Entry 1XNR (X-ray diffraction, 3.10 A resolution); this record covers chains A and D of the 23 polymer chains in the assembly.

== Chain A ==
Molecule: 16S Ribosomal RNA
Source organism: Thermus thermophilus
Sequence (1522 nucleotides; numbered 0 to 1544 plus 19 insertion-coded residues; 42 numbers in that range are skipped by the numbering (no residue carries them; nothing is unmodelled there); the number before each row is that of its first residue; a row labelled like 190A-190L holds insertion residues (190A, then the next letters in order); numbering starts at 0):
     0 UUUGUUGGAGAGUUUGAUCCUGGCUCAGGGUGAACGCUGGCGGCGUGCCU
    50 AAGACAUGCAAGUCGUGCGGG
    73 CCGCGGGGUUUU
    88 ACUCCG
    95 UGGUC
   101 AGCGGCGGACGGGUGAGUAACGCGUGGGU
  129A G
   130 ACCUACCCGGAAGAGGGGGACAACCCGGGGAAACUCGGGCUAAUCCCCCA
   180 UGUGGACCCGC
190A-190L CCCUUGGGGUGU
   191 GUCCAAAGGGCUUU
   216 GCCCGCUUCCGGAUGGGCCCGCGUCCCAUCAGCUAGUUGGUGGGGUAAUG
   266 GCCCACCAAGGCGACGACGGGUAGCCGGUCUGAGAGGAUGGCCGGCCACA
   316 GGGGCACUGAGACACGGGCCCCACUCCUACGGGAGGCAGCAGUUAGGAAU
   366 CUUCCGCAAUGGGCGCAAGCCUGACGGAGCGACGCCGCUUGGAGGAAGAA
   416 GCCCUUCGGGGUGUAAACUCCUGAA
   442 CCCGGGACGAAACCCCCGACGA
   474 GGGGACUGACGGUACCGGG
   494 GUAAUAGCGCCGGCCAACUCCGUGCCAGCAGCCGCGGUAAUACGGAGGGC
   544 GCGAGCGUUACCCGGAUUCACUGGGCGUAAAGGGCGUGUAGGCGGCCUGG
   594 GGCGUCCCAUGUGAAAGACCACGGCUCAACCGUGGGGGAGCGUGGGAUAC
   644 GCUCAGGCUAGACGGUGGGAGAGGGUGGUGGAAUUCCCGGAGUAGCGGUG
   694 AAAUGCGCAGAUACCGGGAGGAACGCCGAUGGCGAAGGCAGCCACCUGGU
   744 CCACCCGUGACGCUGAGGCGCGAAAGCGUGGGGAGCAAACCGGAUUAGAU
   794 ACCCGGGUAGUCCACGCCCUAAACGAUGCGCGCUAGGUCUCUGGGUCU
   848 CCUGGGGGCCGAAGCUAACGCGUUAAGCGCGCCGCCUGGGGAGUACGGCC
   898 GCAAGGCUGAAACUCAAAGGAAUUGACGGGGGCCCGCACAAGCGGUGGAG
   948 CAUGUGGUUUAAUUCGAAGCAACGCGAAGAACCUUACCAGGCCUUGACAU
   998 GCUAG
 1002A G
  1003 GAACCCGGGUGAAAGCCUGGGGUGCCCCG
1031A-1031D CGAG
  1032 GGGAGCCCUAGCACAGGUGCUGCAUGGCCGUCGUCAGCUCGUGCCGUGAG
  1082 GUGUUGGGUUAAGUCCCGCAACGAGCGCAACCCCCGCCGUUAGUUGCCAG
  1132 CGGUUCGGCCGGGCACUCUAACGGGACUGCCCGCGAAA
  1171 GCGGGAGGAAGGAGGGGACGACGUCUGGUCAGCAUGGCCCUUACGGCCUG
  1221 GGCGACACACGUGCUACAAUGCCCACUACAAAGCGAUGCCACCCGGCAAC
  1271 GGGGAGCUAAUCGCAAAAAGGUGGGCCCAGUUCGGAUUGGGGUCUGCAAC
  1321 CCGACCCCAUGAAGCCGGAAUCGCUAGUAAUCGCGGAUCAGC
 1362A C
  1363 AUGCCGCGGUGAAUACGUUCCCGGGCCUUGUACACACCGCCCGUCACGCC
  1413 AUGGGAGCGGGCUCUACCCGAAGUCGCCGGG
  1446 AGCCUACGGG
  1459 CAGGCGCCGAGGGUAGGGCCCGUGACUGGGGCGAAGUCGUAACAAGGUAG
  1509 CUGUACCGGAAGGUGCGGCUGGAUCACCUCCUUUCU
Disordered / not traced: 0-4, 1002A, 1031A-1031D, 1362A, 1535-1538
Ion coordination: Mg2+ site 1: U14, U17; Mg2+ site 2 near G21 (its only coordinating residue here); Mg2+ site 3: G46, G394; Mg2+ site 4: C48, G115; Mg2+ site 5 near A53 (its only coordinating residue here); Mg2+ site 6: A59, C386, U387; Mg2+ site 7: G61, U62, G105; Mg2+ site 8: G70, U98; Mg2+ site 9: G107, G326; Mg2+ site 10: A109, G331; Mg2+ site 11: A116, G117, G289; Mg2+ site 12: C121, G124, U125, G126, G236; 60 more Mg2+ sites not listed
Ligand contacts: paromomycin (PAR): C1404, G1405, U1406, C1407, A1408, C1409, C1490, G1491, A1492, A1493, G1494, U1495, C1496

== Chain D ==
Molecule: 16S Ribosomal protein S4
Source organism: Thermus thermophilus
Reference sequence: P80373 (RS4_THETH); residues 1-209 here correspond to UniProt positions 0-208 (UniProt number = residue number - 1)
Sequence (209 residues; numbered 1 to 209; the number before each row is that of its first residue):
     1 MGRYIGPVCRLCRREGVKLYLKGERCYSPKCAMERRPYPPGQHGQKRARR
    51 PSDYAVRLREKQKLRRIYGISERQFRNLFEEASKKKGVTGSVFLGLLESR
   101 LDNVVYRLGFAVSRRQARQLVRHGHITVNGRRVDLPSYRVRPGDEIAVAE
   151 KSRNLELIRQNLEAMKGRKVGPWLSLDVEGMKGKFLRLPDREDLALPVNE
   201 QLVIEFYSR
Disordered / not traced: 1
Ion coordination: Zn2+: Cys-9, Cys-12, Cys-26, Cys-31

== How chain A and chain D interact ==
Contacting residue pairs (103; chain A residue first):
  U5(A) / Ser-83(D)  base contact
  U5(A) / Gly-87(D)  hydrogen bond to the base
  A8(A) / Glu-205(D)  hydrogen bond to the base
  A8(A) / Ser-208(D)  base contact
  A8(A) / Arg-209(D)  hydrogen bond to the base
  A26(A) / Arg-209(D)  hydrogen bond to the sugar
  G28(A) / Arg-76(D)  salt bridge to the phosphate
  C400(A) / Arg-73(D)  salt bridge to the phosphate
  C401(A) / Arg-73(D)  salt bridge to the phosphate
  C401(A) / Asn-77(D)  hydrogen bond to the phosphate
  G402(A) / Gln-74(D)  phosphate contact
  G402(A) / Leu-135(D)  sugar contact
  G402(A) / Ser-137(D)  hydrogen bond to the phosphate
  C403(A) / Gln-74(D)  phosphate contact
  C403(A) / Arg-122(D)  hydrogen bond to the sugar
  C403(A) / Pro-136(D)  phosphate contact
  C403(A) / Ser-137(D)  hydrogen bond to the phosphate
  U404(A) / Gly-2(D)  hydrogen bond to the base
  U404(A) / Arg-3(D)  phosphate contact
  U404(A) / Arg-118(D)  salt bridge to the phosphate
  U404(A) / Arg-122(D)  phosphate contact
  U405(A) / Gly-2(D)  hydrogen bond to the base
  U405(A) / Ile-5(D)  phosphate contact
  G406(A) / Ile-5(D)  sugar contact
  G406(A) / Gln-119(D)  hydrogen bond to the base
  G407(A) / Arg-115(D)  salt bridge to the phosphate
  A408(A) / Lys-22(D)  phosphate contact
  C418(A) / Gln-42(D)  sugar contact
  G425(A) / Gln-42(D)  base contact
  G425(A) / Gln-45(D)  phosphate contact
  G426(A) / Arg-36(D)  salt bridge to the phosphate
  G426(A) / Tyr-38(D)  hydrogen bond to the phosphate
  G426(A) / Gly-41(D)  sugar contact
  G426(A) / Gln-42(D)  hydrogen bond to the sugar
  G426(A) / Gln-45(D)  hydrogen bond to the phosphate
  U427(A) / Arg-13(D)  salt bridge to the phosphate
  U427(A) / Arg-36(D)  salt bridge to the phosphate
  U427(A) / Pro-40(D)  phosphate contact
  U427(A) / Gly-41(D)  hydrogen bond to the phosphate
  G428(A) / Pro-7(D)  phosphate contact
  G428(A) / Arg-10(D)  salt bridge to the phosphate
  G428(A) / Arg-13(D)  phosphate contact
  G428(A) / Arg-36(D)  hydrogen bond to the sugar
  U429(A) / Cys-9(D)  phosphate contact
  U429(A) / Arg-13(D)  salt bridge to the phosphate
  U429(A) / Lys-22(D)  hydrogen bond to the phosphate
  U429(A) / Arg-25(D)  sugar contact
  U429(A) / Ala-32(D)  phosphate contact
  U429(A) / Arg-36(D)  salt bridge to the phosphate
  A430(A) / Pro-7(D)  phosphate contact
  A430(A) / Val-8(D)  hydrogen bond to the phosphate
  A430(A) / Cys-9(D)  hydrogen bond to the phosphate
  A430(A) / Lys-22(D)  salt bridge to the phosphate
  C436(A) / Leu-157(D)  sugar contact
  U437(A) / Gln-119(D)  sugar contact
  U437(A) / His-123(D)  sugar contact
  U437(A) / His-125(D)  hydrogen bond to the sugar
  U437(A) / Leu-155(D)  phosphate contact
  G438(A) / His-123(D)  sugar contact
  G438(A) / His-125(D)  salt bridge to the phosphate
  A439(A) / His-123(D)  salt bridge to the phosphate
  C489(A) / Arg-132(D)  salt bridge to the phosphate
  G490(A) / Arg-132(D)  salt bridge to the phosphate
  C508(A) / Arg-209(D)  salt bridge to the phosphate
  A509(A) / Ser-52(D)  hydrogen bond to the phosphate
  A509(A) / Tyr-54(D)  sugar contact
  A509(A) / Ala-55(D)  sugar contact
  A509(A) / Leu-58(D)  sugar contact
  C511(A) / His-43(D)  hydrogen bond to the sugar
  U512(A) / Gln-42(D)  sugar contact
  U512(A) / His-43(D)  sugar contact
  U512(A) / Lys-46(D)  salt bridge to the phosphate
  G540(A) / Gln-42(D)  base contact
  G541(A) / Gly-41(D)  sugar contact
  G541(A) / Gln-42(D)  hydrogen bond to the sugar
  G542(A) / Arg-10(D)  salt bridge to the phosphate
  G542(A) / Arg-14(D)  hydrogen bond to the phosphate
  G542(A) / Gly-41(D)  sugar contact
  C543(A) / Arg-10(D)  salt bridge to the phosphate
  C543(A) / Arg-14(D)  salt bridge to the phosphate
  C543(A) / Arg-59(D)  phosphate contact
  G544(A) / Arg-59(D)  salt bridge to the phosphate
  G544(A) / Gln-62(D)  phosphate contact
  G544(A) / Arg-66(D)  salt bridge to the phosphate
  C545(A) / Lys-61(D)  salt bridge to the phosphate
  C545(A) / Gln-62(D)  hydrogen bond to the phosphate
  C545(A) / Arg-65(D)  salt bridge to the phosphate
  C545(A) / Glu-72(D)  phosphate contact
  G546(A) / Tyr-4(D)  base contact
  G546(A) / Ser-71(D)  phosphate contact
  G546(A) / Glu-72(D)  hydrogen bond to the phosphate
  G546(A) / Arg-73(D)  hydrogen bond to the phosphate
  A547(A) / Gly-2(D)  hydrogen bond to the phosphate
  A547(A) / Arg-3(D)  salt bridge to the phosphate
  G616(A) / Arg-141(D)  salt bridge to the phosphate
  U619(A) / Arg-132(D)  base contact
  U619(A) / Val-133(D)  base contact
  U619(A) / Asp-134(D)  hydrogen bond to the base
  U619(A) / Leu-135(D)  base contact
  U619(A) / Tyr-138(D)  sugar contact
  C620(A) / Leu-135(D)  base contact
  C620(A) / Ser-137(D)  base contact
  C620(A) / Tyr-138(D)  sugar contact
Other interface residues (no listed pair), chain A (46 interface residues in all): C419, G491, A496, A499, A614
Other interface residues (no listed pair), chain D (63 interface residues in all): Gly-6, Lys-85, Lys-86, Thr-89, Arg-131, Lys-151

== Overview ==
Chain A and chain D form an interface of 46 and 63 residues respectively; the contacts include 29 hydrogen
bonds and 27 salt bridges. Polar pairs include U5(A)/Gly-87(D), A8(A)/Glu-205(D) and A8(A)/Arg-209(D). Bound
to chain A: paromomycin.
Here chain A is 16S Ribosomal RNA and chain D is 16S Ribosomal protein S4, both from Thermus thermophilus.
Entry 1XNR (Crystal Structure of an Inosine-Cytosine Wobble Base Pair in the Context of the Decoding Center)
was determined by X-ray diffraction, deposited together with 1XNQ.
